6ZHY - chains E and I of the 9 polymer chains in the assembly; structure by electron microscopy, 3.00 A resolution.

# Chain E
Protein: Histone H3
Organism: Xenopus laevis
UniProt: A0A310TTQ1 (A0A310TTQ1_XENLA); residues 0-135 here correspond to UniProt positions 1-136 (UniProt number = residue number + 1)
Sequence (136 residues; row label = number of the first residue in the row; numbering starts at 0):
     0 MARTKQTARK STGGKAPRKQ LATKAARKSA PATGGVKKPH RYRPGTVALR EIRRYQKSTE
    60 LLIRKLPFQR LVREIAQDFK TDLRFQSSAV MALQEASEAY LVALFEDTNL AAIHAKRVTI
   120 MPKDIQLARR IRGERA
Unresolved in the structure: 0-37
Sequence notes: engineered mutation Ala110 (Cys111 in A0A310TTQ1)

# Chain I
Molecule: DNA (110-MER) Widom 601 sequence
Organism: synthetic construct
Sequence (145 nucleotides; row label = number of the first residue in the row; numbers below 1 keep their minus sign (DA-72 is residue -72)):
   -72 ATCAGAATCC CGGTGCCGAG GCCGCTCAAT TGGTCGTAGA CAGCTCTAGC ACCGCTTAAA
   -12 CGCACGTACG CGCTGTCCCC CGCGTTTTAA CCGCCAAGGG GATTACTCCC TAGTCTCCAG
    48 GCACGTGTCA GATATATACA TCGAT
Unresolved in the structure: 38-72

# Interface between chain E and chain I
Residue-residue contacts (23):
  Arg40(E) with DG9(I), hydrogen bond to the base; DC10(I), phosphate contact
  Tyr41(E) with DA-67(I), hydrogen bond to the sugar; DA-66(I), sugar contact; DG9(I), sugar contact; DC10(I), hydrogen bond to the phosphate
  Arg42(E) with DG9(I), sugar contact
  Gly44(E) with DC8(I), hydrogen bond to the phosphate; DG9(I), hydrogen bond to the phosphate
  Thr45(E) with DG9(I), hydrogen bond to the phosphate
  Val46(E) with DG9(I), hydrogen bond to the phosphate; DC10(I), phosphate contact
  Ala47(E) with DG9(I), hydrogen bond to the phosphate
  Arg49(E) with DA-66(I), sugar contact
  Lys56(E) with DC-64(I), salt bridge to the phosphate
  Arg63(E) with DA17(I), sugar contact; DC18(I), phosphate contact
  Lys64(E) with DC18(I), hydrogen bond to the phosphate
  Leu65(E) with DC18(I), hydrogen bond to the phosphate
  Pro66(E) with DA17(I), phosphate contact
  Arg69(E) with DA17(I), salt bridge to the phosphate
  Arg83(E) with DG26(I), hydrogen bond to the phosphate; DG27(I), salt bridge to the phosphate
Other interface residues (no listed pair), chain E (17 interface residues in all): His39, Pro43
Other interface residues (no listed pair), chain I (12 interface residues in all): DG-68, DT-65

# Summary
17 residues of chain E and 12 residues of chain I are in contact; the contacts include 11 hydrogen bonds and 3
salt bridges. Polar pairs include Arg40(E)-DG9(I), Tyr41(E)-DA-67(I) and Tyr41(E)-DC10(I).
Chain E is Histone H3 (Xenopus laevis) and chain I is DNA (110-MER) Widom 601 sequence (synthetic construct);
the structure, Cryo-EM structure of the regulatory linker of ALC1 bound to the nucleosome's acidic patch:
hexasome class, was determined by electron microscopy (same publication as 6ZHX).
